Entry 6PWE (electron microscopy, 3.95 A resolution); this record covers chains B and J of the 10 polymer chains in the assembly.

== Chain B ==
Protein: Histone H4
Organism: Drosophila melanogaster
UniProt: A0A0B4KFZ9 (A0A0B4KFZ9_DROME); residues 0-102 here correspond to UniProt positions 1-103 (UniProt number = residue number + 1)
Amino-acid sequence (103 residues; numbered 0 to 102; the number before each row is that of its first residue; numbering starts at 0):
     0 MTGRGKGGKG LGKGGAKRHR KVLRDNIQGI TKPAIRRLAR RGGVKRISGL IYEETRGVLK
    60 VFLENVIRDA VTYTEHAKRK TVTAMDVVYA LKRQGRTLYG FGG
Disordered / not traced: 0-23

== Chain J ==
Molecule: 147-nt DNA strand
Organism: synthetic construct
Sequence (147 nucleotides; each row starts with the number of its first residue; numbers below 1 keep their minus sign (DA-73 is residue -73)):
   -73 ATCGAGAATC CCGGTGCCGA GGCCGCTCAA TTGGTCGTAG ACAGCTCTAG CACCGCTTAA
   -13 ACGCACGTAC GCGCTGTCCC CCGCGTTTTA ACCGCCAAGG GGATTACTCC CTAGTCTCCA
    47 GGCACGTGTC AGATATATAC ATCCGAT

== Interface between chain B and chain J ==
Residue-residue contacts (12):
  Arg35(B) - DC8(J)  salt bridge to the phosphate
  Arg45(B) - DC7(J)  phosphate contact
  Arg45(B) - DC8(J)  phosphate contact
  Ile46(B) - DC7(J)  sugar contact
  Ile46(B) - DC8(J)  hydrogen bond to the phosphate
  Ser47(B) - DC7(J)  hydrogen bond to the phosphate
  Gly48(B) - DC7(J)  hydrogen bond to the phosphate
  Arg78(B) - DG28(J)  phosphate contact
  Lys79(B) - DG27(J)  phosphate contact
  Lys79(B) - DG28(J)  hydrogen bond to the phosphate
  Thr80(B) - DG27(J)  phosphate contact
  Thr80(B) - DG28(J)  hydrogen bond to the phosphate
Other interface residues (no listed pair), chain B (12 interface residues in all): Arg39, Leu49, Tyr51, Lys77
Other interface residues (no listed pair), chain J (5 interface residues in all): DA29

== Overview ==
Chain B and chain J form an interface of 12 and 5 residues respectively; the contacts include 5 hydrogen bonds
and 1 salt bridge. Polar pairs include Ile46(B)-DC8(J), Ser47(B)-DC7(J) and Gly48(B)-DC7(J).
Chain B is Histone H4 (Drosophila melanogaster) and chain J is a 147-nt DNA strand (synthetic construct); the
structure, Cryo-EM structure of nucleosome core particle, was determined by electron microscopy, deposited
together with 6PWF.
